PDB entry 7KZV | electron microscopy, 4.20 A resolution (low resolution: residue-level contacts below are approximate; hydrogen-bond / salt-bridge calls are withheld) | chains G and P of the 19 polymer chains in the assembly

[Chain G]
Molecule: Fanconi anemia group G protein
Organism: Homo sapiens
UniProtKB: O15287 (FANCG_HUMAN); residue numbers follow UniProt; this construct covers 1-622
Amino-acid sequence (641 residues; numbered -18 to 622; the number before each row is that of its first residue; numbers below 1 keep their minus sign (Met-18 is residue -18)):
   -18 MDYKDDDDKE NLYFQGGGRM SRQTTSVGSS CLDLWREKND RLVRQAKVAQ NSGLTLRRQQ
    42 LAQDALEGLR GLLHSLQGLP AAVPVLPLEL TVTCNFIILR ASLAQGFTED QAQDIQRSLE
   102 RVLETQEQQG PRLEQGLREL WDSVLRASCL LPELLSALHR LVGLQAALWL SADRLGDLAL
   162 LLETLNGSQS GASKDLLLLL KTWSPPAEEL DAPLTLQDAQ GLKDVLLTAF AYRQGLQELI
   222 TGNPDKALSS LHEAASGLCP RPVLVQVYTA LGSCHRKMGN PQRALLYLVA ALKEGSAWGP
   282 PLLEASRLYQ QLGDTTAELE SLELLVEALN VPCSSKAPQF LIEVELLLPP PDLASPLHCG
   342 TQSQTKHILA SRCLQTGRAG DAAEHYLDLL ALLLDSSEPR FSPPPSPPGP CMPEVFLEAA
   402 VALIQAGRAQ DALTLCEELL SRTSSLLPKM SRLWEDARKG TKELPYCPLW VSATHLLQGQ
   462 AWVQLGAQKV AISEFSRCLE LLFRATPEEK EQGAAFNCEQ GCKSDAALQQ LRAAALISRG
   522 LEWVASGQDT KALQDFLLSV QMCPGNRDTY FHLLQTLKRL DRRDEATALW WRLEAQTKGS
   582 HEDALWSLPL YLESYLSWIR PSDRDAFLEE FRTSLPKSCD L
Not modelled in the structure: -18 to 11, 109-114, 314-317, 438-443, 579-585, 612-622
Construct notes: initiating methionine (-18); expression tag (-17 to 0)
Swiss-Prot annotation at these positions:
  - modified residue: Ser7 (Phosphoserine)
  - natural variant: Leu71 (L71P: In FANCG), Ala607 (A607T: In a colorectal cancer sample)
  - mutagenesis: Ser7 (S7A: Loss of BRCA2-, FANCD2- and XRCC3-binding. No effect on complex formation with FANCA and FANCF), Ser383 (S383A: No effect on BRCA2-, FANCA-, FANCF-, nor XRCC3-binding), Ser387 (S387A: No effect on BRCA2-, FANCA-, FANCF-, nor XRCC3-binding), Gly546 (G546R: No effect on HES1-, nor FANCA-binding)
Bound ions: Zn2+: Cys392, Glu395, Cys499, Cys503

[Chain P]
Molecule: Fanconi anemia core complex-associated protein 100
Organism: Homo sapiens
UniProtKB: Q0VG06 (FP100_HUMAN); numbering as in UniProt (aligned over 1-881)
Amino-acid sequence (906 residues; numbered -24 to 881; the number before each row is that of its first residue; numbers below 1 keep their minus sign (Met-24 is residue -24)):
   -24 MDYKDHDGDY KDHDIDYKDD DDKGSMAGAA PRVRYLAGFC CPLGGLAAGK PRVLCHEAEV
    36 FLSTGSELVY VYDQEGGLLT AAFRFPDQVW HLELLAPRRL LYALCARRGL YCLSLDHPGR
    96 SRSTSQDDRD SEDGDQPSPV IPVDPDACIL PDAALCAFTL LDSVLVTLVQ GPARWKMQLF
   156 EQPCPGEDPR PGGQIGEVEL SSYTPPAGVP GKPAAPHFLP VLCSVSPSGS RVPHDLLGGS
   216 GGFTLEDALF GLLFGADATL LQSPVVLCGL PDGQLCCVIL KALVTSRSAP GDPNALVKIL
   276 HHLEEPVIFI GALKTEPQAA EAAENFLPDE DVHCDCLVAF GHHGRMLAIK ASWDESGKLV
   336 PELREYCLPG PVLCAACGGG GRVYHSTPSD LCVVDLSRGS TPLGPEQPEE GPGGLPPMLC
   396 PASLNICSVV SLSASPRTHE GGTKLLALSA KGRLMTCSLD LDSEMPGPAR MTTESAGQKI
   456 KELLSGIGNI SERVSFLKKA VDQRNKALTS LNEAMNVSCA LLSSGTGPRP ISCTTSTTWS
   516 RLQTQDVLMA TCVLENSSSF SLDQGWTLCI QVLTSSCALD LDSACSAITY TIPVDQLGPG
   576 ARREVTLPLG PGENGGLDLP VTVSCTLFYS LREVVGGALA PSDSEDPFLD ECPSDVLPEQ
   636 EGVCLPLSRH TVDMLQCLRF PGLAPPHTRA PSPLGPTRDP VATFLETCRE PGSQPAGPAS
   696 LRAEYLPPSV ASIKVSAELL RAALKDGHSG VPLCCATLQW LLAENAAVDV VRARALSSIQ
   756 GVAPDGANVH LIVREVAMTD LCPAGPIQAV EIQVESSSLA DICRAHHAVV GRMQTMVTEQ
   816 ATQGSSAPDL RVQYLRQIHA NHETLLREVQ TLRDRLCTED EASSCATAQR LLQVYRQLRH
   876 PSLILL
Not modelled in the structure: -24 to 4, 94-112, 181-191, 206-214, 294-304, 374-381, 407-417, 436-445, 611-633, 660-671, 686-700
Construct notes: initiating methionine (-24); expression tag (-23 to 0)
Swiss-Prot annotation at these positions:
  - modified residue: Ser667 (Phosphoserine)

[Chain G / chain P interface]
Residue-residue contacts (59; chain G residue first):
  Leu37(G) - Cys123(P)
  Leu37(G) - Ile124(P)
  Leu37(G) - Arg165(P)
  Gln41(G) - Pro120(P)
  Gln41(G) - Cys123(P)
  Gln44(G) - Pro126(P)
  Thr89(G) - Pro147(P)
  Pro332(G) - Arg262(P)
  Pro332(G) - Ser263(P)
  Pro332(G) - Pro265(P)
  Leu338(G) - Ser263(P)
  His339(G) - Ser263(P)
  His339(G) - Ala264(P)
  Cys340(G) - Ser263(P)
  Cys340(G) - Ala264(P)
  Gln345(G) - Val259(P)
  Leu374(G) - Lys256(P)
  Ser377(G) - Lys256(P)
  Arg381(G) - Glu156(P)
  Arg381(G) - Gly168(P)
  Arg381(G) - Ile170(P)
  Phe382(G) - Val139(P)
  Phe382(G) - Val259(P)
  Pro384(G) - Lys256(P)
  Pro384(G) - Val259(P)
  Pro385(G) - Lys256(P)
  Pro385(G) - Ala257(P)
  Pro388(G) - Ala270(P)
  Cys392(G) - Asp232(P)
  Met393(G) - Asp232(P)
  Met393(G) - Leu236(P)
  Pro394(G) - Leu235(P)
  Phe397(G) - Leu235(P)
  Arg423(G) - Thr234(P)
  Arg423(G) - Leu235(P)
  Arg423(G) - Gln237(P)
  Ser426(G) - Asp222(P)
  Ser426(G) - Ala223(P)
  Ser426(G) - Leu334(P)
  Leu427(G) - Gly226(P)
  Leu427(G) - Ala231(P)
  Leu427(G) - Leu334(P)
  Lys430(G) - Trp328(P)
  Lys430(G) - Gly332(P)
  Lys430(G) - Lys333(P)
  Lys430(G) - Leu334(P)
  Tyr447(G) - Lys333(P)
  Gln493(G) - Val335(P)
  Gln493(G) - Pro336(P)
  Ala495(G) - Leu227(P)
  Ala495(G) - Leu228(P)
  Ala496(G) - Leu227(P)
  Ala496(G) - Leu228(P)
  Ala496(G) - Phe229(P)
  Phe497(G) - Phe229(P)
  Phe497(G) - Cys252(P)
  Phe497(G) - Ile254(P)
  Phe497(G) - Leu271(P)
  Phe497(G) - Lys273(P)
Interface residues without a listed pair, chain G (43 interface residues in all): Thr36, Gln40, Pro331, Gly341, Leu375, Ser378, Glu379, Pro380, Leu420, Thr424, Pro429, Met431, Pro446, Trp451
Interface residues without a listed pair, chain P (47 interface residues in all): Asp121, Ala128, Asp137, Ser138, Gly230, Leu255, Ser331

[In short]
43 residues of chain G face 47 of chain P across their interface. Cys392(G), Glu395(G), Cys499(G) and
Cys503(G) form the Zn2+ site. Curated annotation (UniProt) lists 4 mutagenesis sites on chain G.
Here chain G is Fanconi anemia group G protein and chain P is Fanconi anemia core complex-associated protein
100, both from Homo sapiens. Entry 7KZV (Structure of the human fanconi anaemia Core-UBE2T-ID-DNA complex in
closed state) was determined by electron microscopy together with 7KZP, 7KZQ, 7KZR, 7KZS and 7KZT from the
same study.
